PDB entry 7TRJ | electron microscopy, 2.80 A resolution | chains D and E of the 10 polymer chains in the assembly

== Chain D ==
Name: Translation initiation factor eIF-2B subunit beta
Organism: Homo sapiens
UniProt: P49770 (EI2BB_HUMAN); residues 1-351 here = UniProt positions 1-351
Sequence (351 residues; numbered 1 to 351; the number before each row is that of its first residue):
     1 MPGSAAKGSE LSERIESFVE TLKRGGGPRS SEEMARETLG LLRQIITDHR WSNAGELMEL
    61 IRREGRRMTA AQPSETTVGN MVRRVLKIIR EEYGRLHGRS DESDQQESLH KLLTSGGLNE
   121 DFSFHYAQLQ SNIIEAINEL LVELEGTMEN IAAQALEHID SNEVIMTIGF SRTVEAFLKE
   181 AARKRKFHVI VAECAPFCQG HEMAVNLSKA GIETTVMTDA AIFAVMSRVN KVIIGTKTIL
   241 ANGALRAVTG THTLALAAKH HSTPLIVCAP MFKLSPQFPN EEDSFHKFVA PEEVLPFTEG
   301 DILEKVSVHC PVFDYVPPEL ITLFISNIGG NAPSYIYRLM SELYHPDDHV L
Not modelled in the structure: 1-7, 99-107, 114-119
Construct notes: engineered mutation Asp-160 (His in P49770)
What the authors report for this chain:
  - mutagenesis - H160D: unchanged binding to Translation initiation factor eIF-2B subunit alpha
  - mutagenesis - H160D: abolished binding to ISRIB
  - mutagenesis - H160D: decreased catalytic activity
  - mutagenesis - H160D: decreased binding to eIF2
  - mutagenesis - H160D: unchanged binding to eIF2-P
  - mutagenesis - H160D: increased signaling
  - mutagenesis - H160D: unchanged expression
  - mutagenesis - H160D: decreased growth
  - conformationally variable residues (side-chain flip): Arg-228

== Chain E ==
Name: Translation initiation factor eIF-2B subunit delta
Organism: Homo sapiens
UniProt: Q9UI10 (EI2BD_HUMAN); numbering as in UniProt (aligned over 1-523)
Sequence (523 residues; numbered 1 to 523; the number before each row is that of its first residue):
     1 MAAVAVAVRE DSGSGMKAEL PPGPGAVGRE MTKEEKLQLR KEKKQQKKKR KEEKGAEPET
    61 GSAVSAAQCQ VGPTRELPES GIQLGTPREK VPAGRSKAEL RAERRAKQEA ERALKQARKG
   121 EQGGPPPKAS PSTAGETPSG VKRLPEYPQV DDLLLRRLVK KPERQQVPTR KDYGSKVSLF
   181 SHLPQYSRQN SLTQFMSIPS SVIHPAMVRL GLQYSQGLVS GSNARCIALL RALQQVIQDY
   241 TTPPNEELSR DLVNKLKPYM SFLTQCRPLS ASMHNAIKFL NKEITSVGSS KREEEAKSEL
   301 RAAIDRYVQE KIVLAAQAIS RFAYQKISNG DVILVYGCSS LVSRILQEAW TEGRRFRVVV
   361 VDSRPWLEGR HTLRSLVHAG VPASYLLIPA ASYVLPEVSK VLLGAHALLA NGSVMSRVGT
   421 AQLALVARAH NVPVLVCCET YKFCERVQTD AFVSNELDDP DDLQCKRGEH VALANWQNHA
   481 SLRLLNLVYD VTPPELVDLV ITELGMIPCS SVPVVLRVKS SDQ
Not modelled in the structure: 1-166, 520-523
Curated features (UniProtKB/Swiss-Prot):
  - region: Arg-170 to Leu-179 (May bind the chemical integrated stress response (ISR) inhibitor ISRIB)
  - modified residue: Ala-2 (N-acetylalanine), Ser-12 (Phosphoserine), Thr-86 (Phosphothreonine), Ser-130 (Phosphoserine)
What the authors report for this chain:
  - conformationally variable residues (domain motion): Arg-250, Leu-482

== Chain D / chain E interface ==
Residue-residue contacts (80):
  His-188(D) / Ser-178(E)  hydrogen bond
  His-188(D) / Leu-179(E)
  Glu-193(D) / Arg-364(E)  salt bridge
  Ala-195(D) / Leu-387(E)  hydrophobic
  Ala-195(D) / Pro-389(E)  hydrophobic
  Cys-198(D) / Arg-364(E)
  Cys-198(D) / Cys-465(E)  hydrophobic
  His-201(D) / Leu-463(E)
  His-201(D) / Cys-465(E)  hydrogen bond
  His-201(D) / Ala-472(E)
  His-201(D) / Leu-473(E)
  Glu-202(D) / Ala-472(E)
  Val-205(D) / Ala-472(E)
  Val-205(D) / Leu-473(E)  hydrophobic
  Ser-208(D) / His-479(E)
  Ser-208(D) / Ser-481(E)  hydrogen bond (backbone-side chain)
  Ser-208(D) / Leu-482(E)
  Lys-209(D) / His-479(E)
  Gly-211(D) / Ser-481(E)
  Glu-213(D) / Ser-178(E)
  Glu-213(D) / Ser-481(E)
  Thr-214(D) / Ser-481(E)  hydrogen bond (backbone-backbone)
  Thr-214(D) / Leu-482(E)
  Thr-214(D) / Arg-483(E)  hydrogen bond (backbone-backbone)
  Thr-215(D) / Val-177(E)
  Thr-215(D) / Arg-483(E)
  Thr-215(D) / Leu-485(E)
  Val-216(D) / Leu-482(E)  hydrophobic
  Val-216(D) / Arg-483(E)  hydrogen bond (backbone-backbone)
  Val-216(D) / Leu-485(E)  hydrogen bond (backbone-backbone)
  Met-217(D) / Leu-485(E)
  Thr-218(D) / Arg-364(E)
  Asp-219(D) / Pro-389(E)
  Asp-219(D) / Gln-422(E)  hydrogen bond (backbone-side chain)
  Ala-220(D) / Tyr-336(E)
  Ala-220(D) / Ser-363(E)
  Ala-220(D) / Val-418(E)
  Ala-220(D) / Gly-419(E)
  Ala-220(D) / Gln-422(E)  hydrogen bond (backbone-side chain)
  Ala-221(D) / Val-418(E)  hydrophobic
  Ala-221(D) / Leu-487(E)  hydrophobic
  Ile-222(D) / Gln-422(E)
  Phe-223(D) / Ala-421(E)  hydrophobic
  Phe-223(D) / Gln-422(E)
  Phe-223(D) / Leu-425(E)  hydrophobic
  Ala-224(D) / Phe-452(E)
  Ala-224(D) / Asp-490(E)
  Val-225(D) / Phe-452(E)
  Val-225(D) / Leu-487(E)  hydrophobic
  Arg-228(D) / Leu-179(E)
  Thr-249(D) / Pro-389(E)
  Thr-249(D) / Ala-390(E)
  Gly-250(D) / Pro-389(E)
  His-252(D) / Ser-392(E)
  Thr-253(D) / Gln-422(E)
  Thr-253(D) / Val-426(E)
  Leu-256(D) / Ala-429(E)  hydrophobic
  Ala-257(D) / Leu-425(E)  hydrophobic
  His-286(D) / Tyr-393(E)
  Phe-288(D) / Tyr-393(E)
  Glu-293(D) / Arg-467(E)
  Val-294(D) / Arg-370(E)  hydrogen bond (backbone-side chain)
  Val-294(D) / Tyr-385(E)  hydrophobic
  Val-294(D) / Leu-387(E)  hydrophobic
  Leu-295(D) / Arg-370(E)
  Leu-295(D) / Tyr-385(E)  hydrophobic
  Pro-296(D) / Arg-370(E)
  Glu-299(D) / Arg-370(E)
  Ile-302(D) / Val-377(E)  hydrophobic
  Val-306(D) / Leu-373(E)  hydrophobic
  Val-306(D) / Val-377(E)  hydrophobic
  Val-306(D) / Ala-383(E)
  Val-306(D) / Tyr-385(E)  hydrophobic
  Ser-307(D) / Ala-383(E)  hydrogen bond (backbone-backbone)
  Ser-307(D) / Ser-384(E)  hydrogen bond (backbone-side chain)
  Ser-307(D) / Tyr-385(E)  hydrogen bond (backbone-backbone)
  Val-308(D) / Tyr-385(E)
  His-309(D) / Tyr-385(E)
  His-309(D) / Leu-386(E)
  Pro-311(D) / Ala-390(E)  hydrophobic
Interface residues without a listed pair, chain D (50 interface residues in all): Pro-196, Phe-197, Ala-204, Ile-212, Ser-227, His-260, Lys-305
Interface residues without a listed pair, chain E (41 interface residues in all): Arg-374, Ile-388, Leu-484

== In short ==
The interface between chain D and chain E involves 50 residues on one side and 41 on the other, with 13
hydrogen bonds and 1 salt bridge. Among the polar pairs are Glu-193(D)/Arg-364(E), His-188(D)/Ser-178(E) and
His-201(D)/Cys-465(E). The paper reports that H160D of chain D abolishes binding to ISRIB; conformational
variability at Arg-228(D) and Arg-250(E) among others.
Chain D is Translation initiation factor eIF-2B subunit beta and chain E is Translation initiation factor
eIF-2B subunit delta, both from Homo sapiens; the structure, The eukaryotic translation initiation factor 2B
from Homo sapiens with a H160D mutation in the beta ..., was determined by electron microscopy.
